PDB entry 8I1N | X-ray diffraction, 2.80 A resolution | chains A and B

== Chain A (and B) ==
Molecule: Bifunctional 3'-phosphoadenosine 5'-phosphosulfate synthase 2
Source organism: Homo sapiens
Notes: EC 2.7.7.4, 2.7.1.25; fragment: APSK2 homodimer domain; chain B of this document is another copy of the same molecule, construct and numbering; everything in this record applies to it too
UniProt: O95340 (PAPS2_HUMAN); numbering as in UniProt (aligned over 22-218)
Amino-acid sequence (197 residues; numbered 22 to 218; the number before each row is that of its first residue):
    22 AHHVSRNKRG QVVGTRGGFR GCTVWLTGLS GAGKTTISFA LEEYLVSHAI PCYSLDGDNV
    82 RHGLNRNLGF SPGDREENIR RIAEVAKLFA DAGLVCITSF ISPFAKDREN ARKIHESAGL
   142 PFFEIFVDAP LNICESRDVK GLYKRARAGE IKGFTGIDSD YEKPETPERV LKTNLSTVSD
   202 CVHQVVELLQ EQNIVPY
Not modelled in the structure: 22-23 (chain B: fully traced)
Residues lining bound ligands: ADP (adenosine-5'-diphosphate): L50, S51, G52, A53, G54, K55, T56, T57, I58, R158, V160, T194, S197, T198, V199, C202
UniProt features mapped onto this chain:
  - binding site (ATP): G52 to T57, S197
  - binding site (adenosine 5'-phosphosulfate): D79 to R82, F91, R96 to N99, I122, S123, K161, G174, F175
  - natural variant: C43 (C43Y: In BCYM4), T48 (T48R: In BCYM4), L76 (L76Q: In BCYM4), E183 (E183K: No effect on 3'-phosphoadenosine 5'-phosphosulfate biosynthetic process)

== Interface between chain A and chain B ==
Contacting residue pairs - 69 pairs, chain A then chain B:
  H24(A) with F60(B); E63(B), salt bridge; S75(B); D77(B), salt bridge
  V25(A) with E63(B); E64(B); V67(B), hydrophobic
  R30(A) with E63(B), salt bridge; Y74(B)
  V33(A) with V34(B); G35(B); V67(B); A70(B), hydrophobic; P72(B)
  V34(A) with V34(B); P72(B), hydrophobic
  G35(A) with V33(B); V34(B), hydrogen bond (backbone-backbone)
  T36(A) with G35(B)
  F60(A) with A22(B), hydrophobic; H23(B); H24(B)
  E63(A) with H24(B), salt bridge; V25(B); R30(B), salt bridge
  V67(A) with V25(B), hydrophobic; V33(B)
  P72(A) with V33(B); V34(B), hydrophobic
  Y74(A) with R30(B); L109(B); D112(B), hydrogen bond; A113(B), hydrophobic
  S75(A) with H24(B)
  L76(A) with L109(B), hydrophobic
  D77(A) with H24(B), salt bridge
  N80(A) with K108(B)
  G84(A) with R101(B), hydrogen bond (backbone-side chain); E105(B)
  L85(A) with R101(B), hydrogen bond (backbone-side chain); R102(B); E105(B)
  R87(A) with R101(B)
  N88(A) with E98(B); R101(B), hydrogen bond
  E98(A) with N88(B), hydrogen bond; R102(B), salt bridge
  R101(A) with G84(B), hydrogen bond (side chain-backbone); L85(B), hydrogen bond (side chain-backbone); N88(B), hydrogen bond; R102(B)
  R102(A) with L85(B); E98(B), salt bridge; R101(B); R102(B)
  E105(A) with G84(B); L85(B); R87(B), salt bridge
  V106(A) with V106(B), hydrophobic
  L109(A) with Y74(B); N80(B); F110(B)
  F110(A) with L109(B), hydrophobic; F110(B); A113(B), hydrophobic
  D112(A) with Y74(B), hydrogen bond
  A113(A) with Y74(B), hydrophobic; F110(B), hydrophobic
  L115(A) with L115(B), hydrophobic
Other interface residues (no listed pair), chain A (33 interface residues in all): E64, A70, C73
Other interface residues (no listed pair), chain B (37 interface residues in all): K29, T36, C73, L76

== In short ==
The interface between chain A and chain B involves 33 residues on one side and 37 on the other, with 10
hydrogen bonds and 9 salt bridges. Polar contacts include H24(A)-E63(B), H24(A)-D77(B) and R30(A)-E63(B).
Chain A binds ADP.
Chain A and chain B are both Bifunctional 3'-phosphoadenosine 5'-phosphosulfate synthase 2 (Homo sapiens); the
structure, Crystal structure of APSK2 domain from human PAPSS2 in complex with endogenous APS and ADP, was
determined by X-ray diffraction, deposited together with 8I1M and 8I1O.
